3H6Z - chains A and L; structure by X-ray diffraction, 2.80 A resolution.

[Chain A]
Protein: Polycomb protein Sfmbt
Organism: Drosophila melanogaster
UniProtKB: Q9VK33 (SMBT_DROME); residues 535-977 here = UniProt positions 535-977
Amino-acid sequence (447 residues; numbered 531 to 977; the number before each row is that of its first residue):
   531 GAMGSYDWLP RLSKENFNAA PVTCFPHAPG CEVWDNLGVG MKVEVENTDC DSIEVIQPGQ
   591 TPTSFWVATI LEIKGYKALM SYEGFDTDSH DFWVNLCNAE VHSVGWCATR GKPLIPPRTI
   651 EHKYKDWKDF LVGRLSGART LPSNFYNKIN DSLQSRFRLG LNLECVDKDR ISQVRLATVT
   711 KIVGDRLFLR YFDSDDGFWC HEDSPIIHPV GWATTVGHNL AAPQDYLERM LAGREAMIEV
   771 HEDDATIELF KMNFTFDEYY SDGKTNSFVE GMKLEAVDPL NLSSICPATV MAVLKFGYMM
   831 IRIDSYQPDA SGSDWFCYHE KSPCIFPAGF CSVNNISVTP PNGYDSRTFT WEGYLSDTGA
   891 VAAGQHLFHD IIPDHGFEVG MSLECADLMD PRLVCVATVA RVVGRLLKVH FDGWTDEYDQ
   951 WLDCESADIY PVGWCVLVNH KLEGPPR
Unresolved in the structure: 577-592
Construct notes: expression tag (531-534); engineered mutation D715 (Lys in Q9VK33), S886 (Arg in Q9VK33), D900 (Arg in Q9VK33)

[Chain L]
Protein: 'Hr(mlz)vlr
Amino-acid sequence (6 residues; each row starts with the number of its first residue):
    18 HRKVLR
Modified residues: K20 (n-methyl-lysine; MLZ)

[Chain A / chain L interface]
Pairs across the interface (13):
  M533(A) - L22(L)  hydrophobic
  M533(A) - R23(L)
  D917(A) - K20(L)
  R922(A) - H18(L)
  L923(A) - K20(L)
  F941(A) - K20(L)
  W944(A) - K20(L)
  W944(A) - R23(L)
  E947(A) - R19(L)  salt bridge
  Y948(A) - R19(L)  hydrogen bond
  Y948(A) - K20(L)
  K971(A) - R23(L)  hydrogen bond (side chain-backbone)
  P976(A) - R23(L)
Other interface residues (no listed pair), chain A (13 interface residues in all): C925, E973, R977

[Summary]
13 residues of chain A and 5 residues of chain L are in contact, with 2 hydrogen bonds and 1 salt bridge.
Among the polar pairs are E947(A)-R19(L), Y948(A)-R19(L) and K971(A)-R23(L).
Here chain A is Polycomb protein Sfmbt (Drosophila melanogaster) and chain L is 'Hr(mlz)vlr. Entry 3H6Z
(Crystal Structure of the Four MBT Repeats of Drosophila melanogaster Sfmbt in Complex with Peptide RHR ...)
was determined by X-ray diffraction.
